Entry 1YXC (X-ray diffraction, 1.90 A resolution); this record covers chains A and B.

== Chain A (and B) ==
Molecule: dihydrodipicolinate synthase
Organism: Escherichia coli
Notes: EC 4.2.1.52; chain B of this document is another copy of the same molecule, construct and numbering; everything in this record applies to it too
UniProt: P0A6L2 (DAPA_ECOLI); residues 1-292 here = UniProt positions 1-292
Chain sequence (292 residues; each row starts with the number of its first residue):
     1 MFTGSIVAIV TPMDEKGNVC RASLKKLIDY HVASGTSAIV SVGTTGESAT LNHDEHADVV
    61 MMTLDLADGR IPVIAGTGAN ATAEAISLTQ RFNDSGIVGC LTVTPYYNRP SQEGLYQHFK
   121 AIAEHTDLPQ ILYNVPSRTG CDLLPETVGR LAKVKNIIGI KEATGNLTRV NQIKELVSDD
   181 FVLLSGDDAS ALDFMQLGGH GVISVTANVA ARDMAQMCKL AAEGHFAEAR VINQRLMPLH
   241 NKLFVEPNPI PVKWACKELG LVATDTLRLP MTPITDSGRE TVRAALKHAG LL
Ion coordination: K+: Ala152, Val154, Lys155, Ile157
UniProt features mapped onto this chain:
  - active site: Tyr133 (Proton donor/acceptor), Lys161 (Schiff-base intermediate with substrate)
  - binding site (pyruvate): Thr45, Ile203
  - site: Thr44 (Part of a proton relay during catalysis), Ala49 (L-lysine inhibitor binding), Asn80 (L-lysine inhibitor binding), Glu84 (L-lysine inhibitor binding), Tyr106 (L-lysine inhibitor binding), Tyr107 (Part of a proton relay during catalysis)
  - mutagenesis: Thr44 (T44S: 8% of wild-type activity. 4-fold decrease in affinity for pyruvate, but nearly no change in that for (S)-ASA; T44V: Reduced kcat by 99.9%), Tyr107 (Y107F: Reduced kcat by 90%; Y107W: Reduced activity by 95%. Reduced affinity for both substrates. Exists as a mixture of monomer, dimer and tetramer in solution ...), Tyr133 (Y133F: Reduced kcat by 99.7%. Reduced affinity for both substrates), Arg138 (R138A/H: Strongly increased KM for L-aspartate 4-semialdehyde. No effect on KM for pyruvate. Reduced activity by 99.7%), Lys161 (K161A: 0.1% of wild-type activity. 3-fold decrease in affinity for pyruvate, and 2-fold decrease in that for (S)-ASA; K161R: 0.35% of wild-type activity ...), Leu197 (L197Y/D: 1.4 to 2.5% of wild-type activity. Decrease in affinity for pyruvate, but nearly no change in that for (S)-ASA. Exists as a dimer in solution)

== Interface between chain A and chain B ==
Contacting residue pairs (56; chain A residue first):
  Thr44(A) - Tyr107(B)  hydrogen bond
  Ala49(A) - Asn80(B)
  Ala49(A) - Ala81(B)
  Ala49(A) - Asn108(B)
  Thr50(A) - Ala81(B)
  Asn80(A) - Ala49(B)
  Asn80(A) - Pro270(B)
  Ala81(A) - Ala49(B)
  Ala81(A) - Thr50(B)
  Thr82(A) - Leu269(B)  hydrogen bond (backbone-backbone)
  Thr82(A) - Pro270(B)
  Val103(A) - Tyr107(B)
  Pro105(A) - Pro270(B)  hydrophobic
  Tyr106(A) - Tyr106(B)  hydrophobic
  Tyr107(A) - Thr44(B)  hydrogen bond
  Tyr107(A) - Val103(B)
  Tyr107(A) - Tyr133(B)
  Tyr107(A) - Arg138(B)  hydrogen bond (backbone-side chain)
  Tyr107(A) - Thr139(B)
  Asn108(A) - Ala49(B)
  Asn108(A) - Pro270(B)
  Asn108(A) - Met271(B)
  Arg109(A) - Ser137(B)
  Arg109(A) - Arg138(B)
  Arg109(A) - Pro247(B)
  Pro110(A) - Pro247(B)
  Pro110(A) - Pro270(B)
  Pro110(A) - Met271(B)  hydrophobic
  Ser111(A) - Pro247(B)
  Ser111(A) - Thr272(B)
  Gly114(A) - Pro270(B)
  Gly114(A) - Thr272(B)
  Gln117(A) - Leu269(B)
  Tyr133(A) - Tyr107(B)
  Ser137(A) - Arg109(B)
  Ser137(A) - Gly140(B)
  Arg138(A) - Tyr107(B)  hydrogen bond (side chain-backbone)
  Arg138(A) - Asn108(B)
  Arg138(A) - Thr139(B)
  Thr139(A) - Tyr107(B)
  Thr139(A) - Arg138(B)
  Gly140(A) - Ser137(B)
  Pro247(A) - Arg109(B)
  Pro247(A) - Pro110(B)
  Pro247(A) - Ser111(B)
  Leu269(A) - Thr82(B)  hydrogen bond (backbone-backbone)
  Leu269(A) - Gln117(B)
  Pro270(A) - Asn80(B)
  Pro270(A) - Thr82(B)
  Pro270(A) - Pro105(B)  hydrophobic
  Pro270(A) - Asn108(B)
  Pro270(A) - Pro110(B)
  Pro270(A) - Gly114(B)
  Met271(A) - Asn108(B)
  Met271(A) - Pro110(B)  hydrophobic
  Thr272(A) - Gly114(B)
Other interface residues (no listed pair), chain A (29 interface residues in all): Glu113, His118, Val135
Other interface residues (no listed pair), chain B (30 interface residues in all): Ser48, Glu113, His118, Val135

== Overview ==
The interface between chain A and chain B involves 29 residues on one side and 30 on the other, with 6
hydrogen bonds. Polar pairs include Thr44(A)-Tyr107(B), Tyr107(A)-Arg138(B) and Thr82(A)-Leu269(B).
Chain A and chain B are both dihydrodipicolinate synthase (Escherichia coli); the structure, Structure of E.
coli dihydrodipicolinate synthase to 1.9 A, was determined by X-ray diffraction (same publication as 1YXD).
